4ZIG - chains A and B; structure by X-ray diffraction, 2.20 A resolution.

[Chain A]
Protein: Apoptosis regulator BAX
From: Homo sapiens
Reference sequence: Q07812 (BAX_HUMAN); numbering as in UniProt (aligned over 1-166)
Amino-acid sequence (168 residues; row label = number of the first residue in the row):
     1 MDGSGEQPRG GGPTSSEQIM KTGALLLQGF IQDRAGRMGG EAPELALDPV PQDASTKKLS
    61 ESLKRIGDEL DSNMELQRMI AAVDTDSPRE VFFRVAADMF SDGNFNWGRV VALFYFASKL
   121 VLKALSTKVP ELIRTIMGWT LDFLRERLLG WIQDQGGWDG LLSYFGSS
Disordered / not traced: 1-9, 37-41, 167-168
Sequence notes: engineered mutation Ser62 (Cys in Q07812), Ser126 (Cys in Q07812); expression tag (167-168)
UniProt features mapped onto this chain:
  - motif: Leu59 to Asn73 (BH3), Asp98 to Ser118 (BH1), Gly150 to Phe165 (BH2)
  - modified residue: Met1 (N-acetylmethionine)
  - cross-link: Lys128 (Glycyl lysine isopeptide (Lys-Gly) (interchain with G-Cter in ubiquitin))

[Chain B]
Protein: BH3-interacting domain death agonist
Notes: fragment: BH3 motif
Reference sequence: P55957 (BID_HUMAN), isoform P55957-2; residues 79-98 here correspond to UniProt positions 125-144 (UniProt number = residue number + 46)
Amino-acid sequence (21 residues; numbered 78 to 98; the number before each row is that of its first residue):
    78 XQEDIIRNIA RHLAQVGDSM D
Sequence notes: acetylation (78)
Modified / non-standard residues: ACE (acetyl group) at position 78
Reported in the primary citation:
  - mutagenesis - A91R: increased binding to Apoptosis regulator BAX (chain A)

[How chain A and chain B interact]
Contacting residue pairs - 32 pairs, chain A then chain B:
  Leu70(A) with Val93(B), hydrophobic
  Met79(A) with Asn85(B); Ile86(B); His89(B), hydrogen bond
  Ile80(A) with Ile86(B), hydrophobic
  Ala82(A) with Gln79(B), hydrogen bond (backbone-side chain)
  Val83(A) with Gln79(B); Ile82(B), hydrophobic; Ile86(B), hydrophobic
  Asp84(A) with Gln79(B), hydrogen bond (backbone-side chain)
  Arg94(A) with Glu80(B), hydrogen bond (side chain-backbone); Ile83(B); Arg84(B)
  Val95(A) with Ile83(B), hydrophobic; Ala87(B); Leu90(B), hydrophobic
  Asp98(A) with Arg84(B); Ala87(B); Arg88(B), salt bridge
  Met99(A) with Ala87(B); Leu90(B), hydrophobic; Ala91(B)
  Asn106(A) with Gly94(B); Asp95(B), hydrogen bond; Asp98(B)
  Gly108(A) with Gly94(B); Met97(B)
  Arg109(A) with Ala91(B); Gly94(B); Asp95(B), salt bridge
  Ala112(A) with Leu90(B)
  Phe116(A) with Leu90(B), hydrophobic
Also at the interface, not in a pair above, chain A (19 interface residues in all): Ile66, Leu76, Val91, Val111

[Overview]
19 residues of chain A face 17 of chain B across their interface; the contacts include 5 hydrogen bonds and 2
salt bridges. Polar pairs include Asp98(A)-Arg88(B), Arg109(A)-Asp95(B) and Met79(A)-His89(B). The paper
reports that A91R of chain B increases binding to Apoptosis regulator BAX (chain A).
Chain A is Apoptosis regulator BAX (Homo sapiens) and chain B is BH3-interacting domain death agonist; the
structure, Crystal Structure of core/latch dimer of Bax in complex with BidBH3mini, was determined by X-ray
diffraction (same publication as 4ZIE, 4ZIF, 4ZIH and 4ZII).
